PDB entry 8UEJ | electron microscopy, 2.70 A resolution | chains LS and LU of the 179 polymer chains in the assembly

[Chain LS (and LU)]
Molecule: Coat protein
Organism: Caulobacter phage phiCb5
Notes: chain LU of this document is another copy of the same molecule, construct and numbering; everything in this record applies to it too
UniProt: D7RIC2 (D7RIC2_9VIRU); residues 1-122 here correspond to UniProt positions 2-123 (UniProt number = residue number + 1)
Sequence (122 residues; row label = number of the first residue in the row):
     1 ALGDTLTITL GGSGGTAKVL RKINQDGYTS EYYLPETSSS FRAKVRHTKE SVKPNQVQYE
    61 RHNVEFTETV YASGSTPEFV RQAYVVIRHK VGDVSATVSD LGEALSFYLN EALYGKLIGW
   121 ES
Metal / ion sites: Ca2+ site 1: Gln25, Asp26 (shared with 1 residue of chain LT; Gln25(LU) of chain LU); Ca2+ site 2: Glu103 (shared with 1 residue of chain LN)

[How chain LS and chain LU interact]
Contacting residue pairs - 11 pairs, chain LS then chain LU:
  Asp4(LS) - Ala1(LU)
  Lys22(LS) - Ala1(LU)
  Ile23(LS) - Gln25(LU)
  Ile23(LS) - Tyr28(LU)  hydrophobic
  Asn24(LS) - Gln25(LU)  hydrogen bond
  Asn24(LS) - Asp26(LU)  hydrogen bond (side chain-backbone)
  Asn24(LS) - Tyr28(LU)
  Gln25(LS) - Gln25(LU)
  Asp26(LS) - Gln25(LU)
  Asp26(LS) - Asp26(LU)
  Thr37(LS) - Gly92(LU)
Also at the interface, not in a pair above, chain LS (8 interface residues in all): Glu36
Also at the interface, not in a pair above, chain LU (7 interface residues in all): Gly27, Val94

[In short]
8 residues of chain LS face 7 of chain LU across their interface; the contacts include 2 hydrogen bonds. Among
the polar pairs are Asn24(LS)-Gln25(LU) and Asn24(LS)-Asp26(LU). The Ca2+ site 1 is built by Gln25(LS) and
Asp26(LS).
Both chains are Coat protein (Caulobacter phage phiCb5). Entry 8UEJ (ssRNA phage PhiCb5 virion) was determined
by electron microscopy (same publication as 8U2B and 8UCR).
